8YRK - chains B and F of the 6 polymer chains in the assembly; structure by X-ray diffraction, 2.74 A resolution.

# Chain B
Name: Tubulin beta chain
Organism: Sus scrofa
UniProtKB: A0A8D1UIR5 (A0A8D1UIR5_PIG); residue numbers follow UniProt; this construct covers 1-445
Amino-acid sequence (445 residues; row label = number of the first residue in the row):
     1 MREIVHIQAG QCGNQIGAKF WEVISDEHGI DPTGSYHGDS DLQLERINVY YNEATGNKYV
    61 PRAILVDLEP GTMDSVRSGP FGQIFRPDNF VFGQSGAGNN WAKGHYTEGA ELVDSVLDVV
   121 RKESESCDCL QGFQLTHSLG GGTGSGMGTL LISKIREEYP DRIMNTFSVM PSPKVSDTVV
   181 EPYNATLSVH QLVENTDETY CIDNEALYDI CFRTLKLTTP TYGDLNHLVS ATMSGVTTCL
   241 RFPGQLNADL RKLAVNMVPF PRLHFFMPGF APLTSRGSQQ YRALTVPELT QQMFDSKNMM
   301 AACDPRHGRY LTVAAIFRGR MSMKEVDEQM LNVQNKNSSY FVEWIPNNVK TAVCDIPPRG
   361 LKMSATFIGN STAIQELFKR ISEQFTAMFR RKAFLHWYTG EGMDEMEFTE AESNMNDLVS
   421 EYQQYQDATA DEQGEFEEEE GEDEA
Disordered / not traced: 1, 277-279, 429-445
Ion coordination: Mg2+: Q11 (together with GDP)
Ligand contacts:
  - Tubulin polymerization-IN-41 (A1D62; (11R,16S)-11-(3,5-dichloro-4-methoxyphenyl)-4,7-dioxa-12,14-diazatetracyclo[8.7.0.03,8.012,16]heptadeca-1,3(8),9-triene-13,15-dione): G235, V236, C239, L240, L246, N247, A248, D249, K252, L253, N256, M257, T312, V313, A314, A315, I316, N348, K350, A352, I368
  - GDP (guanosine-5'-diphosphate): G10, Q11, C12, Q15, I16, D67, A97, N99, S138, G140, G141, G142, T143, G144, S145, V169, P171, V175, D177, E181, N204, L207, Y222, L225, N226

# Chain F
Name: Tubulin tyrosine ligase
Organism: Gallus gallus
UniProtKB: A0A8V0Z8P0 (A0A8V0Z8P0_CHICK); aligned to UniProt positions 1-378 over residues 1-378 (the alignment contains insertions or deletions, so no single offset holds)
Amino-acid sequence (384 residues; numbered 1 to 384; the number before each row is that of its first residue):
     1 MYTFVVRDEN SSVYAEVSRL LLATGQWKRL RKDNPRFNLM LGERNRLPFG RLGHEPGLVQ
    61 LVNYYRGADK LCRKASLVKL IKTSPELSES CTWFPESYVI YPTNLKTPVA PAQNGIRHLI
   121 NNTRTDEREV FLAAYNRRRE GREGNVWIAK SSAGAKGEGI LISSEASELL DFIDEQGQVH
   181 VIQKYLEKPL LLEPGHRKFD IRSWVLVDHL YNIYLYREGV LRTSSEPYNS ANFQDKTCHL
   241 TNHCIQKEYS KNYGRYEEGN EMFFEEFNQY LMDALNTTLE NSILLQIKHI IRSCLMCIEP
   301 AISTKHLHYQ SFQLFGFDFM VDEELKVWLI EVNGAPACAQ KLYAELCQGI VDVAISSVFP
   361 LADTGQKTSQ PTSIFIKLHH HHHH
Disordered / not traced: 105-124, 153-157, 363-371, 381-384
Sequence notes: expression tag (379-384)
Ligand contacts: AMP-PCP (ACP; phosphomethylphosphonic acid adenylate ester): K74, P95, I148, K150, Q183, K184, Y185, L186, K198, D200, R202, H239, L240, T241, N242, D318, M320, I330, E331, N333

# Chain B / chain F interface
Residue-residue contacts (13):
  R309(B) with R31(F)
  L331(B) with P56(F); G57(F)
  Q334(B) with R36(F)
  N335(B) with T3(F); R36(F), hydrogen bond; L58(F)
  K336(B) with M1(F); K28(F), hydrogen bond (backbone-side chain)
  S338(B) with L30(F); N34(F), hydrogen bond
  S339(B) with R31(F)
  N347(B) with R36(F)
Also at the interface, not in a pair above, chain B (9 interface residues in all): E343
Also at the interface, not in a pair above, chain F (12 interface residues in all): D33, E55

# Summary
Chain B and chain F form an interface of 9 and 12 residues respectively, with 3 hydrogen bonds. Among the
polar pairs are N335(B)-R36(F), K336(B)-K28(F) and S338(B)-N34(F). Chain B binds GDP and Tubulin
polymerization-IN-41. Bound to chain F: AMP-PCP.
Chain B is Tubulin beta chain (Sus scrofa) and chain F is Tubulin tyrosine ligase (Gallus gallus); the
structure, Tubulin-Compound KY216: stathmin-like domain complex, was determined by X-ray diffraction.
